PDB entry 9DWL | electron microscopy, 3.90 A resolution | chains B and I of the 11 polymer chains in the assembly

# Chain B
Molecule: Histone H4
Source organism: Homo sapiens
Reference sequence: P62805 (H4_HUMAN); residues 1-102 here correspond to UniProt positions 2-103 (UniProt number = residue number + 1)
Sequence (102 residues; numbered 1 to 102; the number before each row is that of its first residue):
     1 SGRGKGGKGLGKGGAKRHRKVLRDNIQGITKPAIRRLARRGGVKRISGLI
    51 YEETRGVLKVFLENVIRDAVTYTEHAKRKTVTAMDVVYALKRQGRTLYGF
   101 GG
Not modelled in the structure: 1-23, 102
UniProt features mapped onto this chain:
  - DNA-binding region: Lys16 to Lys20
  - modified residue: Ser1 (N-acetylserine), Arg3 (Asymmetric dimethylarginine), Lys5 (N6-(2-hydroxyisobutyryl)lysine), Lys8 (N6-(2-hydroxyisobutyryl)lysine), Lys12 (N6-(2-hydroxyisobutyryl)lysine), Lys16 (N6-(2-hydroxyisobutyryl)lysine), Lys20 (N6,N6,N6-trimethyllysine), Lys31 (N6-(2-hydroxyisobutyryl)lysine), Lys44 (N6-(2-hydroxyisobutyryl)lysine), Ser47 (Phosphoserine), Tyr51 (Phosphotyrosine), Lys59 (N6-(2-hydroxyisobutyryl)lysine), Lys77 (N6-(2-hydroxyisobutyryl)lysine), Lys79 (N6-(2-hydroxyisobutyryl)lysine), Thr80 (Phosphothreonine), Tyr88 (Phosphotyrosine), Lys91 (N6-(2-hydroxyisobutyryl)lysine)
  - cross-link (Glycyl lysine isopeptide (Lys-Gly)): Lys12 (interchain with G-Cter in SUMO2), Lys20 (interchain with G-Cter in SUMO2), Lys31 (interchain with G-Cter in SUMO2), Lys59 (interchain with G-Cter in SUMO2), Lys79 (interchain with G-Cter in SUMO2), Lys91 (interchain with G-Cter in SUMO2)

# Chain I
Molecule: 601 I strand (damaged strand 1)
Sequence (127 nucleotides; row label = number of the first residue in the row):
     1 ATCGAGAATCCCGGTGCCGAGGCCGCTCAATTGGTCGTAGACAGCTCTAG
    51 CACCGCTTAAACGCACGTACGCGCTGTCCCCCGCGTTTTAACCGCCAAGG
   101 GGATTACTCCCTAGTCTCCAGGCACGT

# Interface between chain B and chain I
Pairs across the interface (5; chain B residue first):
  Thr30(B) with DA61(I), phosphate contact; DC62(I), phosphate contact
  Pro32(B) with DA61(I), phosphate contact; DC62(I), phosphate contact
  Arg36(B) with DA61(I), salt bridge to the phosphate
Also at the interface, not in a pair above, chain B (5 interface residues in all): Lys31, Arg45
Also at the interface, not in a pair above, chain I (4 interface residues in all): DC70, DG71

# Summary
The interface between chain B and chain I involves 5 residues on one side and 4 on the other, with 1 salt
bridge. Its one salt-bridged contact is Arg36(B)-DA61(I). Curated annotation (UniProt) lists a DNA-binding
region on chain B.
Here chain B is Histone H4 (Homo sapiens) and chain I is 601 I strand (damaged strand 1). Entry 9DWL
(Nucleosome containing a 1-nt gap at SHL-5.5) was determined by electron microscopy.
